PDB entry 8GRQ | electron microscopy, 3.87 A resolution | chains E and J of the 13 polymer chains in the assembly

# Chain E
Molecule: Histone H3
Organism: Homo sapiens
Reference sequence: A0A653DHJ5 (A0A653DHJ5_CALMS); residues 37-134 here correspond to UniProt positions 38-135 (UniProt number = residue number + 1)
Amino-acid sequence (98 residues; row label = number of the first residue in the row):
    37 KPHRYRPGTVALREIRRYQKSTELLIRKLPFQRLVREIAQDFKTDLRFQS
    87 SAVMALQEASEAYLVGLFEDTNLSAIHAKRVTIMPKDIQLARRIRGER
Unresolved in the structure: 37

# Chain J
Molecule: 147-nt DNA strand
Organism: Homo sapiens
Sequence (147 nucleotides; numbered -73 to 73; the number before each row is that of its first residue; numbers below 1 keep their minus sign (DC-73 is residue -73)):
   -73 CTGGAGAATCCCGGTGCCGAGGCCGCTCAATTGGTCGTAGACAGCTCTAG
   -23 CACCGCTTAAACGCACGTACGCGCTGTCCCCCGCGTTTTAACCGCCAAGG
    27 GGATTACTCCCTAGTCTCCAGGCACGTGTCAGATATATACATCCTGT

# Interface between chain E and chain J
Pairs across the interface (23):
  Arg40(E) - DC-8(J)  base contact
  Arg40(E) - DT71(J)  phosphate contact
  Tyr41(E) - DC69(J)  phosphate contact
  Tyr41(E) - DC70(J)  phosphate contact
  Arg42(E) - DC70(J)  salt bridge to the phosphate
  Arg42(E) - DT71(J)  salt bridge to the phosphate
  Pro43(E) - DA-5(J)  sugar contact
  Thr45(E) - DC69(J)  phosphate contact
  Thr45(E) - DC70(J)  hydrogen bond to the phosphate
  Arg63(E) - DA-14(J)  phosphate contact
  Arg63(E) - DA-13(J)  salt bridge to the phosphate
  Arg72(E) - DC-23(J)  salt bridge to the phosphate
  Arg83(E) - DG-24(J)  sugar contact
  Arg83(E) - DC-23(J)  phosphate contact
  Phe84(E) - DG-24(J)  sugar contact
  Phe84(E) - DC-23(J)  hydrogen bond to the phosphate
  Gln85(E) - DG-24(J)  hydrogen bond to the phosphate
  Arg116(E) - DG-3(J)  phosphate contact
  Arg116(E) - DC-2(J)  phosphate contact
  Val117(E) - DG-3(J)  hydrogen bond to the phosphate
  Thr118(E) - DC-4(J)  phosphate contact
  Thr118(E) - DG-3(J)  hydrogen bond to the phosphate
  Met120(E) - DC-2(J)  phosphate contact
Interface residues without a listed pair, chain E (17 interface residues in all): His39, Leu82, Ser86

# Summary
17 residues of chain E and 12 residues of chain J are in contact; the contacts include 5 hydrogen bonds and 4
salt bridges. Polar contacts include Thr45(E)-DC70(J), Phe84(E)-DC-23(J) and Gln85(E)-DG-24(J).
Chain E is Histone H3 and chain J is a 147-nt DNA strand, both from Homo sapiens; the structure, Cryo-EM
structure of BRCA1/BARD1 bound to H2AK127-UbcH5c-Ub nucleosome, was determined by electron microscopy.
